4WXC - chain A; structure by X-ray diffraction, 2.60 A resolution.

== Chain A ==
Name: Methylated-DNA--protein-cysteine methyltransferase
Organism: Mycobacterium tuberculosis
Notes: EC 2.1.1.63
UniProtKB: P9WJW5 (OGT_MYCTU); residue numbers follow UniProt; this construct covers 1-165
Chain sequence (165 residues; row label = number of the first residue in the row):
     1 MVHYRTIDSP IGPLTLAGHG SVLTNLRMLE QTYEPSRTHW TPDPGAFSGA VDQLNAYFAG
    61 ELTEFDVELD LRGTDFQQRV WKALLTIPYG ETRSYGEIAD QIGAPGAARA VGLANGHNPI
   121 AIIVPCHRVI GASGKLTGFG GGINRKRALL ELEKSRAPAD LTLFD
Construct notes: engineered mutation V2 (Ile in P9WJW5), F139 (Tyr in P9WJW5)
Curated features (UniProtKB/Swiss-Prot):
  - active site: C126 (Nucleophile)
What the authors report for this chain:
  - mutagenesis - R37E (5-fold): decreased binding to methylated duplex

== In short ==
Curated annotation (UniProt) lists active-site residue C126. The paper reports that R37E reduces binding to
methylated duplex.
Chain A is Methylated-DNA--protein-cysteine methyltransferase (Mycobacterium tuberculosis); the structure,
Crystal structure of Mycobacterium tuberculosis OGT-Y139F, was determined by X-ray diffraction, deposited
together with 4WX9 and 4WXD.
